PDB entry 9GO1 | X-ray diffraction, 2.59 A resolution | chain A

Chain A:
Name: Archaeal-type opsin 1, Archaeal-type opsin 2
Source organism: Chlamydomonas reinhardtii
UniProtKB: chimeric construct of Q93WP2, Q8RUT8: residues 24-245 from Q93WP2 (Q93WP2_CHLRE) positions 24-245 (same numbers); residues 246-348 from Q8RUT8 positions 207-309 (UniProt number = residue number - 39)
Chain sequence (333 residues; numbered 24 to 356 plus 1 insertion-coded residue; 1 number in that range is skipped by the numbering (no residue carries it; nothing is unmodelled there); the number before each row is that of its first residue):
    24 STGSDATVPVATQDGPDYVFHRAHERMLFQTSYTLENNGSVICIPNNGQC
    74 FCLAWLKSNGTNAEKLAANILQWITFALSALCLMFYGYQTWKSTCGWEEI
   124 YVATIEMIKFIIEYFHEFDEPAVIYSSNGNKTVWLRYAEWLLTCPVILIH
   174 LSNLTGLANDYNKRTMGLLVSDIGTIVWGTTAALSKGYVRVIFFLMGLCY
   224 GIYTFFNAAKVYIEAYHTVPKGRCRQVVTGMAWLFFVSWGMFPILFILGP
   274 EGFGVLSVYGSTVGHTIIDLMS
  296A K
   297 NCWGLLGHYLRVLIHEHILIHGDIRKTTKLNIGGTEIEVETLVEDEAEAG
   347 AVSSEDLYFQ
Not modelled in the structure: 24-49, 112-117, 328-330, 353-356
Differences from the reference sequence: expression tag (349-356)
Cystine bridges: Cys66 forms a disulfide with the same residue of a neighbouring copy of this chain
Cystine bridges: Cys73-Cys75
Covalent attachments: retinal (RET) linked to Lys296A
Small-molecule neighbours: retinal (RET): Glu162, Trp163, Thr166, Cys167, Thr198, Gly202, Phe217, Gly220, Leu221, Gly224, Phe228, Trp262, Phe265, Pro266, Phe269, Asp292, Ser295
Reported in the primary citation:
  - binding site for retinal: Glu162, Trp163, Phe217, Trp262, Phe265, Phe269, Asp292
  - conformationally variable residues (side-chain flip): Lys132, Glu162, Trp262, Asp292

In short:
Retinal is covalently linked to Lys296A. From the paper: a binding site for retinal at Glu162, Trp163 and
Phe217 among others; conformational variability at Lys132, Glu162 and Trp262 among others.
Chain A is Archaeal-type opsin 1, Archaeal-type opsin 2 (Chlamydomonas reinhardtii); the structure, C1C2
Channelrhodopsin - SMX Dark structure, was determined by X-ray diffraction together with 9GO2 from the same
study.
